PDB entry 7UR6 | electron microscopy, 3.46 A resolution | chains G and H of the 12 polymer chains in the assembly

[Chain G]
Protein: gp120
From: Human immunodeficiency virus 1
UniProt: C6G0D7 (C6G0D7_9HIV1); the construct lacks a stretch of the UniProt sequence and is renumbered around it, so the offset changes along the chain: 33-137 = UniProt 32-136; 142-309 = UniProt 137-304; 312-321 = UniProt 305-314; 322-354 = UniProt 316-348; 2 more segments
Sequence (477 residues; row label = number of the first residue in the row; note: 9 numbers in that range are skipped by the numbering (no residue carries them; nothing is unmodelled there)):
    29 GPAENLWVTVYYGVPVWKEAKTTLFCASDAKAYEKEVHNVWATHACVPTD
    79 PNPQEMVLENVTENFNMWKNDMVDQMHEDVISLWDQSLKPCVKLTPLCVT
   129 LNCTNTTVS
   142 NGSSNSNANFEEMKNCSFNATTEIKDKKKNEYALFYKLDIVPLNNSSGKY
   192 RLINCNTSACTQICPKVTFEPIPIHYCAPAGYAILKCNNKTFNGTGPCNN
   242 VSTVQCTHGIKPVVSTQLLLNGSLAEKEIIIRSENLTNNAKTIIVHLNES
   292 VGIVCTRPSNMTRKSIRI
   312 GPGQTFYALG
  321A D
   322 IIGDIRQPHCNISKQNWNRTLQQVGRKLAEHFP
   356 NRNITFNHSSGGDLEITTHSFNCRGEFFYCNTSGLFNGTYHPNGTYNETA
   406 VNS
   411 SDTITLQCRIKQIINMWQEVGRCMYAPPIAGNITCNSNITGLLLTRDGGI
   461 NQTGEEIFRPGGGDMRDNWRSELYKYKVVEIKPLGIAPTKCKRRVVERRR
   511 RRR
Unresolved in the structure: 29-32, 61-63, 142-146, 186-188, 458-461, 508-513
Construct notes: expression tag (29-32, 509-513); conflict Asn-130 (Thr129 in C6G0D7), Cys-201 (Ile196 in C6G0D7), Thr-202 (Ala197 in C6G0D7), Ile-204 (Ala199 in C6G0D7), Val-286 (Ile281 in C6G0D7), Leu-288 (Phe283 in C6G0D7), Met-302 (Asn297 in C6G0D7), Leu-320 (Thr313 in C6G0D7), Pro-329 (Ala323 in C6G0D7), Ile-333 (Val327 in C6G0D7), Cys-433 (Ala424 in C6G0D7), Asn-448 (Thr439 in C6G0D7), Ser-481 (Asn472 in C6G0D7), Cys-501 (Ala492 in C6G0D7)
Disulfide bonds: Cys-54/Cys-74, Cys-119/Cys-205, Cys-126/Cys-196, Cys-131/Cys-157, Cys-201/Cys-433, Cys-218/Cys-247, Cys-228/Cys-239, Cys-296/Cys-331, Cys-378/Cys-445, Cys-385/Cys-418
Covalent attachments: glycan linked to Asn-88, Asn-241, Asn-262; N-acetylglucosamine (NAG) linked to Asn-130, Asn-133, Asn-156, Asn-160, Asn-197, Asn-230, Asn-234, Asn-276, Asn-289, Asn-301, Asn-332, Asn-339, Asn-358, Asn-362, Asn-386, Asn-392, Asn-398, Asn-402, Asn-407, Asn-442, Asn-448

[Chain H]
Protein: Heavy Chain
From: Macaca mulatta
Sequence (130 residues; row label = number of the first residue in the row; a row labelled like 35A-35B holds insertion residues (35A, then the next letters in order)):
     1 QVTLKESGPALVKPTQTLTLTCTFSGFSMSNFGSG
35A-35B IY
    36 WIRQPPGKALEWLAGIYWTDSKYYNLSLKTRLTISKDTSKSQVILIM
82A-82C TNM
    83 DPVDTATYYCADIRGRYY
100A-100L YSNGFLFDVVGV
   101 ESWGQGVVVTVSS
Disulfide bonds: Cys-22/Cys-92

[Chain G / chain H interface]
Pairs across the interface - 11 pairs, chain G then chain H:
  Asn-80(G) / Gly-26(H)
  Asn-80(G) / Phe-27(H)
  Asn-80(G) / Ser-28(H)  hydrogen bond (side chain-backbone)
  Asn-80(G) / Asn-31(H)  hydrogen bond (backbone-side chain)
  Pro-81(G) / Asn-31(H)
  Gln-82(G) / Asn-31(H)  hydrogen bond
  Met-84(G) / Tyr-99(H)
  Val-85(G) / Tyr-99(H)  hydrogen bond (backbone-side chain)
  Leu-86(G) / Tyr-99(H)
  Glu-87(G) / Arg-98(H)
  Glu-87(G) / Tyr-99(H)
Interface residues without a listed pair, chain H (7 interface residues in all): Phe-32

[Summary]
Chain G and chain H each contribute 7 residues to their interface, with 4 hydrogen bonds. Among the polar
pairs are Asn-80(G)/Ser-28(H), Asn-80(G)/Asn-31(H) and Gln-82(G)/Asn-31(H). Covalently linked
N-acetylglucosamine: at Asn-130(G), Asn-133(G), Asn-156(G), Asn-160(G), Asn-197(G) and Asn-230(G) and 15 more.
Chain G is gp120 (Human immunodeficiency virus 1) and chain H is Heavy Chain (Macaca mulatta); the structure,
Cryo-EM structure of SHIV-elicited, FP-directed Rhesus Fab RM6561.DH1021.14 in complex with stabilized HIV-1
Env Ce1176 DS-SOSIP.664, was determined by electron microscopy.
